7KHE - chains A and B of the 9 polymer chains in the assembly; structure by electron microscopy, 3.58 A resolution.

Chain A (and B):
Protein: DNA-directed RNA polymerase subunit alpha
Organism: Escherichia coli (strain K12)
Notes: EC 2.7.7.6; chain B of this document is another copy of the same molecule, construct and numbering; everything in this record applies to it too
UniProt: P0A7Z4 (RPOA_ECOLI); residues 1-236 here = UniProt positions 1-236
Amino-acid sequence (236 residues; row label = number of the first residue in the row):
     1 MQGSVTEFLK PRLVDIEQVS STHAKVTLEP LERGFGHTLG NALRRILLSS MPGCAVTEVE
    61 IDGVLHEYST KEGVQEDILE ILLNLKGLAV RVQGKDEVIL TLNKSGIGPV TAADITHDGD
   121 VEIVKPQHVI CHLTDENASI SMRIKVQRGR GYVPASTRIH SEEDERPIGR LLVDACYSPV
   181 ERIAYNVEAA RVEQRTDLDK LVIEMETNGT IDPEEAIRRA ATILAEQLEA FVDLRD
Not modelled in the structure: 1-6 (chain B: 1-5, 234-236)
Swiss-Prot annotation at these positions:
  - region: Glu162 to Glu165 (Required for interaction with Crp at class II promoters)
  - mutagenesis: Arg45 (R45C: In rpoA112; temperature-sensitive, blocks RNA polymerase assembly), Glu162 to Glu165 (5-fold decrease in CRP-class II promoter-dependent transcription), Glu165 (E165K: 5-fold decrease in CRP-class II promoter-dependent transcription), Arg191 (R191C: In rpoA101; temperature-sensitive)

How chain A and chain B interact:
Pairs across the interface - 53 pairs, chain A then chain B:
  Glu7(A) with Arg150(B), hydrogen bond (backbone-side chain)
  Phe8(A) with Arg150(B); Gln227(B)
  Leu9(A) with Gln227(B), hydrogen bond (backbone-side chain)
  Lys10(A) with Glu226(B), salt bridge; Gln227(B)
  Pro11(A) with Gln227(B); Ala230(B)
  Leu13(A) with Phe231(B)
  Leu28(A) with Phe231(B), hydrophobic
  Gly34(A) with Arg45(B), hydrogen bond (backbone-side chain)
  Phe35(A) with Ile46(B), hydrophobic; Ser50(B)
  His37(A) with Arg45(B)
  Thr38(A) with Ala42(B); Arg45(B); Ile46(B)
  Asn41(A) with Asn41(B)
  Ala42(A) with Thr38(B)
  Arg45(A) with Gly34(B), hydrogen bond (side chain-backbone); His37(B); Thr38(B)
  Ile46(A) with Phe35(B), hydrophobic
  Ser49(A) with Phe35(B)
  Ser50(A) with Phe8(B); Phe35(B)
  Arg150(A) with Glu7(B), hydrogen bond (side chain-backbone); Phe8(B)
  Arg218(A) with Phe231(B), hydrogen bond (side chain-backbone); Asp233(B)
  Ala221(A) with Leu228(B); Phe231(B), hydrophobic; Val232(B)
  Thr222(A) with Asp233(B), hydrogen bond
  Ile223(A) with Phe8(B), hydrophobic
  Leu224(A) with Leu39(B), hydrophobic; Leu228(B), hydrophobic
  Ala225(A) with Leu228(B); Val232(B), hydrophobic
  Glu226(A) with Lys10(B)
  Gln227(A) with Phe8(B); Phe35(B)
  Leu228(A) with Leu224(B), hydrophobic; Ala225(B)
  Ala230(A) with Lys10(B)
  Phe231(A) with Leu28(B), hydrophobic; Leu43(B), hydrophobic; Ile217(B), hydrophobic
  Val232(A) with Arg218(B); Thr222(B)
  Leu234(A) with Glu214(B)
  Asp236(A) with Val14(B); Ile16(B)
Also at the interface, not in a pair above, chain A (37 interface residues in all): Arg12, Glu32, Arg33, Leu39, Arg235
Also at the interface, not in a pair above, chain B (39 interface residues in all): Thr6, Leu9, Pro11, Asp15, Leu31, Glu32, Ala221, Ile223

Summary:
37 residues of chain A and 39 residues of chain B are in contact; the contacts include 7 hydrogen bonds and 1
salt bridge. Polar pairs include Lys10(A)-Glu226(B), Glu7(A)-Arg150(B) and Leu9(A)-Gln227(B). Curated
annotation (UniProt) lists 6 mutagenesis sites on chain A.
Both chains are DNA-directed RNA polymerase subunit alpha (Escherichia coli (strain K12)). Entry 7KHE
(Escherichia coli RNA polymerase and rrnBP1 promoter pre-open complex with DksA/ppGpp) was determined by
electron microscopy (same publication as 7KHB, 7KHC and 7KHI).
